Entry 4ALP (X-ray diffraction, 1.48 A resolution); this record covers chains A and D of the 3 polymer chains in the assembly.

Chain A (and D):
Name: LIN28 isoform B
From: Xenopus tropicalis
Notes: fragment: cold shock domain, residues 27-114; chain D of this document is another copy of the same molecule, construct and numbering; everything in this record applies to it too
UniProt: B4F6I0 (B4F6I0_XENTR); residues 27-114 here = UniProt positions 27-114
Chain sequence (90 residues; row label = number of the first residue in the row):
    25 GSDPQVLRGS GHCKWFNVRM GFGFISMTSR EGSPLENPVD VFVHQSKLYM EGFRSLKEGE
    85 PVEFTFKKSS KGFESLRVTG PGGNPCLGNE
Unresolved in the structure: 25-26, 114 (chain D: 25-29, 114)
Differences from the reference sequence: expression tag (25-26)
From the paper describing this entry:
  - binding site for Hexa uridine: Val-42, Gln-69, Phe-77, Arg-78
  - mutagenesis - W39A, F48A, F66A, H68A, F77A: decreased binding to rlet-f5

How chain A and chain D interact:
Chain A residues in contact with chain D, 1 residues: Phe-77
Chain D residues in contact with chain A, 1 residues: Ser-70

Summary:
The chain A/chain D interface involves 1 residues from each chain. From the paper: a binding site for Hexa
uridine at Val-42(A), Gln-69(A) and Phe-77(A) among others; W39A, F48A and F66A of chain A, among others,
reduce binding to rlet-f5; 5 substitutions were tested in all.
Chain A and chain D are both LIN28 isoform B (Xenopus tropicalis); the structure, The Lin28b Cold shock domain
in complex with hexauridine, was determined by X-ray diffraction, deposited together with 4A75, 3ULJ and 4A4I.
